Entry 8C81 (electron microscopy, 3.30 A resolution); this record covers chains A and B of the 5 polymer chains in the assembly.

# Chain A
Name: Protein ORM1
From: Saccharomyces cerevisiae
UniProt: P53224 (ORM1_YEAST); residues 1-222 here = UniProt positions 1-222
Amino-acid sequence (222 residues; row label = number of the first residue in the row):
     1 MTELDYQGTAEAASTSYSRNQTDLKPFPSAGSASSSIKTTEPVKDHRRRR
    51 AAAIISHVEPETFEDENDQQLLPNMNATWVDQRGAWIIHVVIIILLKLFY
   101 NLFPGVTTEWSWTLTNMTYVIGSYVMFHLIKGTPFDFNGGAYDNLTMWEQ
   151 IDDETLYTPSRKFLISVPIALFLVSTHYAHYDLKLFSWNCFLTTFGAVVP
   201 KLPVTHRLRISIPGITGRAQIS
Not modelled in the structure: 1-38
Sequence notes: engineered mutation Ala51 (Ser in P53224), Ala52 (Ser in P53224), Ala53 (Ser in P53224)
Small-molecule neighbours:
  - ergosterol (ERG), molecule 1: Ile55, Phe195, Val204, Leu208, Ile210
  - ergosterol (ERG), molecule 2: Thr194, Phe195, Val199, Leu202
  - ergosterol (ERG), molecule 3: Thr194, Leu202, Val204
  - Q7G (2-{[(4-O-alpha-D-glucopyranosyl-alpha-D-glucopyranosyl)oxy]methyl}-4-{[(3beta,9beta,14beta,17beta,25R)-spirost-5-en-3-yl]oxy}butyl 4-O-alpha-D-glucopyranosyl-alpha-D-glucopyranoside): Ile130, Lys131, Asp143, Gln220
  - Z8A (N-[(2S,3S,4R)-1,3,4-trihydroxyoctadecan-2-yl]hexacosanamide): Asn76, Trp79, Ile88, His89, Ile92, Leu96, Leu114, Met117, Thr118, Tyr119, Ile121, Gly122, Val125, Met126, Ile130, Pro134
UniProt features mapped onto this chain:
  - modified residue (Phosphoserine): Ser29, Ser32, Ser56
  - mutagenesis: Ser29 (S29A: Induces dysregulation of sphingolipid synthesis; when associated with 32-A--A-36 and 51-A--A-53), Ser32 to Ser36 (Induces dysregulation of sphingolipid synthesis; when associated with A-29 and 51-A--A-53)

# Chain B
Name: Serine palmitoyltransferase 1
From: Saccharomyces cerevisiae
Notes: EC 2.3.1.50
UniProt: P25045 (LCB1_YEAST); the construct has insertions or renumbered stretches relative to UniProt, so the offset changes along the chain: -21 to -13 = UniProt 1-9; 10-558 = UniProt 10-558
Amino-acid sequence (580 residues; each row starts with the number of its first residue; numbers below 1 keep their minus sign (Met-21 is residue -21)):
   -21 MAHIPEVLPDYKDHDGDYKDHDIDYKDDDDKKSIPIPAFIVTTSSYLWYY
    29 FNLVLTQIPGGQFIVSYIKKSHHDDPYRTTVEIGLILYGIIYYLSKPQQK
    79 KSLQAQKPNLSPQEIDALIEDWEPEPLVDPSATDEQSWRVAKTPVTMEMP
   129 IQNHITITRNNLQEKYTNVFNLASNNFLQLSATEPVKEVVKTTIKNYGVG
   179 ACGPAGFYGNQDVHYTLEYDLAQFFGTQGSVLYGQDFCAAPSVLPAFTKR
   229 GDVIVADDQVSLPVQNALQLSRSTVYYFNHNDMNSLECLLNELTEQEKLE
   279 KLPAIPRKFIVTEGIFHNSGDLAPLPELTKLKNKYKFRLFVDETFSIGVL
   329 GATGRGLSEHFNMDRATAIDITVGSMATALGSTGGFVLGDSVMCLHQRIG
   379 SNAYCFSACLPAYTVTSVSKVLKLMDSNNDAVQTLQKLSKSLHDSFASDD
   429 SLRSYVIVTSSPVSAVLHLQLTPAYRSRKFGYTCEQLFETMSALQKKSQT
   479 NKFIEPYEEEEKFLQSIVDHALINYNVLITRNTIVLKQETLPIVPSLKIC
   529 CNAAMSPEELKNACESVKQSILACCQESNK
Not modelled in the structure: -21 to 17, 557-558
Sequence notes: insertion (-12 to 9)
Small-molecule neighbours: ergosterol (ERG): Tyr24, Leu25, Tyr28, Tyr66
UniProt features mapped onto this chain:
  - modified residue: Thr121 (Phosphothreonine)

# Chain A / chain B interface
Contacting residue pairs (46; chain A residue first):
  Thr39(A) - Gln274(B)
  Thr40(A) - Glu270(B)
  Pro42(A) - Thr252(B)
  Pro42(A) - Val253(B)
  Pro42(A) - Tyr254(B)  hydrophobic
  Val43(A) - Val253(B)  hydrogen bond (backbone-backbone)
  Val43(A) - Tyr255(B)  hydrophobic
  Lys44(A) - Ser251(B)
  Lys44(A) - Thr252(B)
  Lys44(A) - Val253(B)  hydrogen bond (backbone-backbone)
  His46(A) - Gly229(B)  hydrogen bond (backbone-backbone)
  His46(A) - Arg250(B)
  His46(A) - Ser251(B)
  His46(A) - Thr252(B)
  Arg47(A) - Thr252(B)
  Arg50(A) - Glu278(B)
  Arg50(A) - Lys279(B)  hydrogen bond (side chain-backbone)
  Arg50(A) - Leu280(B)
  Glu64(A) - Arg250(B)  salt bridge
  Asp65(A) - Arg228(B)  salt bridge
  Glu66(A) - Ser80(B)  hydrogen bond
  Glu66(A) - Leu81(B)
  Asp68(A) - Arg228(B)  salt bridge
  Asp68(A) - Arg250(B)  salt bridge
  Gly139(A) - Arg228(B)  hydrogen bond (backbone-side chain)
  Asp143(A) - Lys227(B)  salt bridge
  Glu154(A) - Lys78(B)
  Thr155(A) - Gln76(B)
  Leu156(A) - Pro75(B)
  Leu156(A) - Gln76(B)  hydrogen bond (backbone-backbone)
  Tyr157(A) - Tyr70(B)  hydrophobic
  Tyr157(A) - Ser73(B)
  Tyr157(A) - Lys74(B)
  Tyr157(A) - Gln76(B)
  Lys162(A) - Tyr71(B)
  Phe172(A) - Leu63(B)  hydrophobic
  Leu173(A) - Glu60(B)
  Leu173(A) - Ile64(B)  hydrophobic
  Thr176(A) - Arg56(B)
  His177(A) - His50(B)
  His177(A) - Glu60(B)  salt bridge
  Phe186(A) - Arg56(B)
  Ser187(A) - Tyr55(B)
  Cys190(A) - Val59(B)  hydrophobic
  Leu202(A) - Tyr66(B)
  Pro203(A) - Tyr66(B)
Also at the interface, not in a pair above, chain A (39 interface residues in all): Glu41, Asp45, Arg48, Glu61, Asn138, Gly140, Asp153, Arg161, Ile165, Ile169, Leu183
Also at the interface, not in a pair above, chain B (33 interface residues in all): Gln77, Pro281

# In short
39 residues of chain A face 33 of chain B across their interface, with 7 hydrogen bonds and 6 salt bridges.
Polar pairs include Glu64(A)-Arg250(B), Asp65(A)-Arg228(B) and Asp68(A)-Arg228(B). One ergosterol molecule is
bound between chain A and chain B.
Here chain A is Protein ORM1 and chain B is Serine palmitoyltransferase 1, both from Saccharomyces cerevisiae.
Entry 8C81 (Cryo-EM structure of the yeast SPT-Orm1-Sac1 complex) was determined by electron microscopy
together with 8C80 and 8C82 from the same study.
